PDB entry 5VZG | X-ray diffraction, 1.85 A resolution | chains A and D of the 4 polymer chains in the assembly

== Chain A ==
Name: DNA-directed DNA/RNA polymerase mu
Source organism: Homo sapiens
Notes: EC 2.7.7.7
UniProtKB: Q9NP87 (DPOLM_HUMAN); residue numbers follow UniProt; this construct covers 134-397, 410-494
Amino-acid sequence (354 residues; each row starts with the number of its first residue; note: 12 numbers in that range are skipped by the numbering (no residue carries them; nothing is unmodelled there)):
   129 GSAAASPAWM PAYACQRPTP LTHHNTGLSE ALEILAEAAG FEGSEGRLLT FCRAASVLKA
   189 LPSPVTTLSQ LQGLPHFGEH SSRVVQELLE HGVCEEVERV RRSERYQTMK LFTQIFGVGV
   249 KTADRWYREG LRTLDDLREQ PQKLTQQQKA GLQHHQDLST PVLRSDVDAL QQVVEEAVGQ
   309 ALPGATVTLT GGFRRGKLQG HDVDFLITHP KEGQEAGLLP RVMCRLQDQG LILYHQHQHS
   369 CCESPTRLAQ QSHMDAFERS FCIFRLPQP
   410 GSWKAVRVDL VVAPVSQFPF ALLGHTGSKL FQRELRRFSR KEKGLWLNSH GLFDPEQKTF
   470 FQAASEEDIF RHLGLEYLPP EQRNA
Unresolved in the structure: 129-137, 366-383
Sequence notes: expression tag (129-133); linker (410); engineered mutation His-434 (Trp in Q9NP87)
Ion coordination: Na+: Thr-241, Ile-243, Val-246 (shared with 1 residue of chain P); Mg2+ site 1: Asp-330, Asp-332, Asp-418 (together with 2KH) (shared with 1 residue of chain P); Mg2+ site 2: Asp-330, Asp-332 (together with 2KH)
Small-molecule neighbours: 2KH (5'-O-[(S)-hydroxy{[(S)-hydroxy(phosphonooxy)phosphoryl]amino}phosphoryl]uridine): Gly-319, Gly-320, Arg-323, Lys-325, Gln-327, Gly-328, His-329, Asp-330, Asp-332, Asp-418, Gly-433, His-434, Thr-435, Gly-436, Ser-437, Lys-438, Gln-441
Curated features (UniProtKB/Swiss-Prot):
  - region: Arg-323 to Asp-332 (Involved in ssDNA binding)
  - binding site (Mg(2+)): Asp-330, Asp-332, Asp-418
  - site: Gly-433 (Responsible for the low discrimination between dNTP and rNTP)
Reported in the primary citation:
  - binding site for 2KH: Gly-433
  - mutagenesis - H329A (27-fold): decreased catalytic activity
  - mutagenesis - G433A (Kd 29 uM): unchanged binding to UTP
  - mutagenesis - G433A, G433S: unchanged catalytic activity

== Chain D ==
Molecule: 4-nt DNA strand
Sequence (4 nucleotides; row label = number of the first residue in the row):
     1 GCCG

== How chain A and chain D interact ==
Residue-residue contacts - 15 pairs, chain A then chain D:
  Ala-140(A) / DG4(D)  phosphate contact
  Gly-174(A) / DG1(D)  hydrogen bond to the base
  Arg-175(A) / DG1(D)  salt bridge to the phosphate
  Thr-178(A) / DG1(D)  hydrogen bond to the base
  Thr-178(A) / DC2(D)  sugar contact
  Phe-179(A) / DG1(D)  sugar contact
  Arg-181(A) / DG1(D)  base contact
  Pro-203(A) / DC3(D)  phosphate contact
  His-204(A) / DC2(D)  sugar contact
  His-204(A) / DC3(D)  hydrogen bond to the phosphate
  Gly-206(A) / DC2(D)  hydrogen bond to the phosphate
  Glu-207(A) / DC2(D)  hydrogen bond to the phosphate
  His-208(A) / DG1(D)  salt bridge to the phosphate
  His-208(A) / DC2(D)  hydrogen bond to the phosphate
  Ser-209(A) / DC2(D)  hydrogen bond to the phosphate
Interface residues without a listed pair, chain A (14 interface residues in all): Leu-202, Phe-205

== Summary ==
14 residues of chain A and 4 residues of chain D are in contact; the contacts include 7 hydrogen bonds and 2
salt bridges. Polar contacts include Gly-174(A)/DG1(D), Thr-178(A)/DG1(D) and His-204(A)/DC3(D). The paper
reports a binding site for 2KH at Gly-433(A); H329A of chain A reduces catalytic activity; 3 substitutions
were tested in all.
Chain A is DNA-directed DNA/RNA polymerase mu (Homo sapiens) and chain D is a 4-nt DNA strand; the structure,
Pre-catalytic ternary complex of human Polymerase Mu (W434H) mutant with incoming nonhydrolyzable UMPNPP, was
determined by X-ray diffraction, deposited together with 5TWP, 5TWQ, 5TWR, 5TWS, 5VZ7, 5VZ8 and 9 further
entries.
